Entry 9P4W (electron microscopy, 2.29 A resolution); this record covers chains A and Q of the 12 polymer chains in the assembly.

[Chain A]
Protein: Fatty acid synthase subunit beta
Organism: Saccharomyces cerevisiae
Notes: EC 2.3.1.86, 4.2.1.59, 1.3.1.9, 2.3.1.38, 2.3.1.39, 3.1.2.14
UniProt: P07149 (FAS1_YEAST); numbering as in UniProt (aligned over 1-2051)
Sequence (2051 residues; numbered 1 to 2051; the number before each row is that of its first residue):
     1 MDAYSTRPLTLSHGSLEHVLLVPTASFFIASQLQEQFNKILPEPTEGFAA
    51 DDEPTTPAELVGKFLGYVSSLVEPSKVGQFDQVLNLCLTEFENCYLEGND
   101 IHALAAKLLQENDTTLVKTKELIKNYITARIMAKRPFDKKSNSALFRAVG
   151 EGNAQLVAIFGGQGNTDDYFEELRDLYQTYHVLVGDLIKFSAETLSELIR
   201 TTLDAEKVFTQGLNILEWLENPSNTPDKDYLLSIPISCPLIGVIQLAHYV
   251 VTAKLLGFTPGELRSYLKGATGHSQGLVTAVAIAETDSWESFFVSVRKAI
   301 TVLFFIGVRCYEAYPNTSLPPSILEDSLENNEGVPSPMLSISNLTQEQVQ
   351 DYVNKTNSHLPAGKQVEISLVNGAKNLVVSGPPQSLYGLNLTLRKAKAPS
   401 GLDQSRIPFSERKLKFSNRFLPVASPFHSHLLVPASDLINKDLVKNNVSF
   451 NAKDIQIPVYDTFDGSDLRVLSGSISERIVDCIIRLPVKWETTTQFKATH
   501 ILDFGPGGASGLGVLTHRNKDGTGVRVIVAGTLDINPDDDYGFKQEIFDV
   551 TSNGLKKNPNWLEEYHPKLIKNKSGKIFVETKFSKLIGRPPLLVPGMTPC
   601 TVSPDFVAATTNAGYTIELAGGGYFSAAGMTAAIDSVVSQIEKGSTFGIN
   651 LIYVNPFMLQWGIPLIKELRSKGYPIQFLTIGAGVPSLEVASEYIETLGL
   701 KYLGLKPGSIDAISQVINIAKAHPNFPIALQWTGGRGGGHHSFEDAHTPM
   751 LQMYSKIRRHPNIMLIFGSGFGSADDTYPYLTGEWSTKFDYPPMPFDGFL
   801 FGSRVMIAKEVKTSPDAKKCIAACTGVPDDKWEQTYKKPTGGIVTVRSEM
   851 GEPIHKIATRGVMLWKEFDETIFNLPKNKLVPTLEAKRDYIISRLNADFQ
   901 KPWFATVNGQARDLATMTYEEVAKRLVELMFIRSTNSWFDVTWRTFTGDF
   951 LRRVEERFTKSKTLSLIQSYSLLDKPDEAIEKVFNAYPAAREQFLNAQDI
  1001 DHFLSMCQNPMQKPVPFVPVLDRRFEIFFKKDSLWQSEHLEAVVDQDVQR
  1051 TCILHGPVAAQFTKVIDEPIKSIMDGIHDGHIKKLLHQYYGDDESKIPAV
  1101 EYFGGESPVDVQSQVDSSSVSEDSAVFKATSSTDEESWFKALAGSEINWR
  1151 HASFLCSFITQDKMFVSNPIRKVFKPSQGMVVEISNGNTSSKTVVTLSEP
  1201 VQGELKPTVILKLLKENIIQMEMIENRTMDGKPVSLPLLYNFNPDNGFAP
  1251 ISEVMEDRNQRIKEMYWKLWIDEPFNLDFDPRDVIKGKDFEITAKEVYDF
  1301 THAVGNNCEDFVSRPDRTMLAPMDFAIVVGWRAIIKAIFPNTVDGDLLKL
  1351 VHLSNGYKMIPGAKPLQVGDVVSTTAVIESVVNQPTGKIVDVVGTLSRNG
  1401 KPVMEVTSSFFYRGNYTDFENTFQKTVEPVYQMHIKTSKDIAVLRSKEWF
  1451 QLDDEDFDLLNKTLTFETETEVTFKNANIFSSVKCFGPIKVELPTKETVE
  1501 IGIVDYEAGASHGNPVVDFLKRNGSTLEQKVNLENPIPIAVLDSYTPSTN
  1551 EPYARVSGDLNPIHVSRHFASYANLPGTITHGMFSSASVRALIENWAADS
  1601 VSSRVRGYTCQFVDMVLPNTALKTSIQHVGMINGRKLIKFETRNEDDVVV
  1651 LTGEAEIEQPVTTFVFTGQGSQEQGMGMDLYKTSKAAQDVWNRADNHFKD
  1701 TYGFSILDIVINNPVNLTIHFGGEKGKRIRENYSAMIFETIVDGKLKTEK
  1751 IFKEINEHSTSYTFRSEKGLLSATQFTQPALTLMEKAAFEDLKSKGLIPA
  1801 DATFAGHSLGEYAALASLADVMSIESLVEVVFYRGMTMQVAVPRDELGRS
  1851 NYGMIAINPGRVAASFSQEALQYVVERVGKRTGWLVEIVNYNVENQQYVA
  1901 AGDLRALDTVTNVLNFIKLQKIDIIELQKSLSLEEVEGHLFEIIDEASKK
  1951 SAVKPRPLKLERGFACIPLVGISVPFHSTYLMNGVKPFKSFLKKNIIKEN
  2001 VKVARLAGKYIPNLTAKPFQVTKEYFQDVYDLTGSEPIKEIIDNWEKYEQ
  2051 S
Not modelled in the structure: 1-4, 1110-1122, 1741-1747, 1923-1933, 2051
Small-molecule neighbours: FMN (flavin mononucleotide): P595, G596, M597, T598, P599, C600, N650, I652, G682, A683, K706, T733, R736, G737, G738, G739, S769, G770, L800, F801, G802, S803, M806, L1054, H1055, A1059
UniProt features mapped onto this chain:
  - active site: S274 (For acetyltransferase activity), S1808 (For malonyltransferase activity)
  - modified residue: M1 (N-acetylmethionine), T733 (Phosphothreonine), S1121 (Phosphoserine)
  - cross-link: K1364 (Glycyl lysine isopeptide (Lys-Gly) (interchain with G-Cter in ubiquitin))

[Chain Q]
Protein: Fatty acid synthase subunit alpha
Organism: Saccharomyces cerevisiae
Notes: EC 2.3.1.86, 1.1.1.100, 2.3.1.41
UniProt: P19097 (FAS2_YEAST); numbering as in UniProt (aligned over 1-1887)
Sequence (1887 residues; row label = number of the first residue in the row):
     1 MKPEVEQELAHILLTELLAYQFASPVRWIETQDVFLKDFNTERVVEIGPS
    51 PTLAGMAQRTLKNKYESYDAALSLHREILCYSKDAKEIYYTPDPSELAAK
   101 EEPAKEEAPAPTPAASAPAPAAAAPAPVAAAAPAAAAAEIADEPVKASLL
   151 LHVLVAHKLKKSLDSIPMSKTIKDLVGGKSTVQNEILGDLGKEFGTTPEK
   201 PEETPLEELAETFQDTFSGALGKQSSSLLSRLISSKMPGGFTITVARKYL
   251 QTRWGLPSGRQDGVLLVALSNEPAARLGSEADAKAFLDSMAQKYASIVGV
   301 DLSSAASASGAAGAGAAAGAAMIDAGALEEITKDHKVLARQQLQVLARYL
   351 KMDLDNGERKFLKEKDTVAELQAQLDYLNAELGEFFVNGVATSFSRKKAR
   401 TFDSSWNWAKQSLLSLYFEIIHGVLKNVDREVVSEAINIMNRSNDALIKF
   451 MEYHISNTDETKGENYQLVKTLGEQLIENCKQVLDVDPVYKDVAKPTGPK
   501 TAIDKNGNITYSEEPREKVRKLSQYVQEMALGGPITKESQPTIEEDLTRV
   551 YKAISAQADKQDISSSTRVEFEKLYSDLMKFLESSKEIDPSQTTQLAGMD
   601 VEDALDKDSTKEVASLPNKSTISKTVSSTIPRETIPFLHLRKKTPAGDWK
   651 YDRQLSSLFLDGLEKAAFNGVTFKDKYVLITGAGKGSIGAEVLQGLLQGG
   701 AKVVVTTSRFSKQVTDYYQSIYAKYGAKGSTLIVVPFNQGSKQDVEALIE
   751 FIYDTEKNGGLGWDLDAIIPFAAIPEQGIELEHIDSKSEFAHRIMLTNIL
   801 RMMGCVKKQKSARGIETRPAQVILPMSPNHGTFGGDGMYSESKLSLETLF
   851 NRWHSESWANQLTVCGAIIGWTRGTGLMSANNIIAEGIEKMGVRTFSQKE
   901 MAFNLLGLLTPEVVELCQKSPVMADLNGGLQFVPELKEFTAKLRKELVET
   951 SEVRKAVSIETALEHKVVNGNSADAAYAQVEIQPRANIQLDFPELKPYKQ
  1001 VKQIAPAELEGLLDLERVIVVTGFAEVGPWGSARTRWEMEAFGEFSLEGC
  1051 VEMAWIMGFISYHNGNLKGRPYTGWVDSKTKEPVDDKDVKAKYETSILEH
  1101 SGIRLIEPELFNGYNPEKKEMIQEVIVEEDLEPFEASKETAEQFKHQHGD
  1151 KVDIFEIPETGEYSVKLLKGATLYIPKALRFDRLVAGQIPTGWNAKTYGI
  1201 SDDIISQVDPITLFVLVSVVEAFIASGITDPYEMYKYVHVSEVGNCSGSG
  1251 MGGVSALRGMFKDRFKDEPVQNDILQESFINTMSAWVNMLLISSSGPIKT
  1301 PVGACATSVESVDIGVETILSGKARICIVGGYDDFQEEGSFEFGNMKATS
  1351 NTLEEFEHGRTPAEMSRPATTTRNGFMEAQGAGIQIIMQADLALKMGVPI
  1401 YGIVAMAATATDKIGRSVPAPGKGILTTAREHHSSVKYASPNLNMKYRKR
  1451 QLVTREAQIKDWVENELEALKLEAEEIPSEDQNEFLLERTREIHNEAESQ
  1501 LRAAQQQWGNDFYKRDPRIAPLRGALATYGLTIDDLGVASFHGTSTKAND
  1551 KNESATINEMMKHLGRSEGNPVIGVFQKFLTGHPKGAAGAWMMNGALQIL
  1601 NSGIIPGNRNADNVDKILEQFEYVLYPSKTLKTDGVRAVSITSFGFGQKG
  1651 GQAIVVHPDYLYGAITEDRYNEYVAKVSAREKSAYKFFHNGMIYNKLFVS
  1701 KEHAPYTDELEEDVYLDPLARVSKDKKSGSLTFNSKNIQSKDSYINANTI
  1751 ETAKMIENMTKEKVSNGGVGVDVELITSINVENDTFIERNFTPQEIEYCS
  1801 AQPSVQSSFAGTWSAKEAVFKSLGVKSLGGGAALKDIEIVRVNKNAPAVE
  1851 LHGNAKKAAEEAGVTDVKVSISHDDLQAVAVAVSTKK
Not modelled in the structure: 95-328, 539-602, 621-622, 971-978, 1068, 1436-1438, 1471-1484, 1726, 1745-1887
Small-molecule neighbours: NADPH (NDP; NADPH dihydro-nicotinamide-adenine-dinucleotide phosphate): G682, G684, S687, I688, T706, T707, S708, R709, F737, N738, Q739, G740, F771, A772, A773, I774, I794, M795, P825, M826, S827, Y839, K843, I869, G870, W871, T872, G876, L877, M878
UniProt features mapped onto this chain:
  - active site (For beta-ketoacyl synthase activity): C1305, H1542, H1583
  - binding site (acetyl-CoA): D1772 to E1774, Y1798, S1808, E1817 to S1827, R1841 to K1844, I1871 to H1873
  - binding site (Mg(2+)): D1772, V1773, E1774, S1872, H1873
  - modified residue: S50 (Phosphoserine), S180 (O-(pantetheine 4'-phosphoryl)serine), S523 (Phosphoserine), S958 (Phosphoserine), S1440 (Phosphoserine)
  - cross-link: K37 (Glycyl lysine isopeptide (Lys-Gly) (interchain with G-Cter in ubiquitin))
  - mutagenesis: G1250 (G1250S: Cerulenin-resistance), V1769 (V1769D: Does not affect oligomerization; when associated with S-1771 and L-1773 or S-1771; L-1773; S-1879 and E-1881), G1770 (G1770D: Loss of transferase activity), V1771 (V1771S: Does not affect oligomerization but lacks transferase activity; when associated with D-1769 and L-1773 or D-1769; L-1773; S-1879 and E-1881), D1772 (D1772S: Loss of transferase activity; when associated with S-1774), V1773 (V1773L: Does not affect oligomerization but lacks transferase activity; when associated with D-1769 and S-1771 or D-1769; S-1771; S-1879 and E-1881), E1774 (E1774S: Loss of transferase activity; when associated with S-1772), R1841 (R1841A: Loss off transferase activity), V1879 (V1879S: Does not affect oligomerization but lacks transferase activity; when associated with D-1769; S-1771; L-1773 and E-1881), V1881 (V1881E: Does not affect oligomerization but lacks transferase activity; when associated with D-1769; S-1771; L-1773 and S-1879)

[Interface between chain A and chain Q]
Residue-residue contacts - 10 pairs, chain A then chain Q:
  H1720(A) with T817(Q), hydrogen bond (backbone-side chain); R818(Q), hydrogen bond
  F1721(A) with T817(Q)
  G1722(A) with T817(Q), hydrogen bond (backbone-backbone); Q918(Q)
  G1723(A) with Q918(Q), hydrogen bond (backbone-side chain)
  K1725(A) with T817(Q)
  G1726(A) with T817(Q)
  K1727(A) with E915(Q), salt bridge; Q918(Q), hydrogen bond
Interface residues without a listed pair, chain Q (5 interface residues in all): P819

[Summary]
The interface between chain A and chain Q involves 7 residues on one side and 5 on the other; the contacts
include 5 hydrogen bonds and 1 salt bridge. Among the polar pairs are K1727(A)-E915(Q), H1720(A)-T817(Q) and
H1720(A)-R818(Q). Ligands of chain A: flavin mononucleotide.
Chain A is Fatty acid synthase subunit beta and chain Q is Fatty acid synthase subunit alpha, both from
Saccharomyces cerevisiae; the structure, Atomic model of wild type S. cerevisiae Fatty Acid Synthase (FAS),
was determined by electron microscopy, deposited together with 9D49, 9P4V, 9D47, 9D48 and 9D4A.
